Entry 4XVT (X-ray diffraction, 1.69 A resolution); this record covers chains G and H of the 3 polymer chains in the assembly.

Chain G:
Protein: Envelope glycoprotein GP120 of HIV-1 clade A/E
Organism: Human immunodeficiency virus 1
Amino-acid sequence (353 residues; numbered 44 to 492; 96 numbers in that range are skipped by the numbering (no residue carries them; nothing is unmodelled there); the number before each row is that of its first residue):
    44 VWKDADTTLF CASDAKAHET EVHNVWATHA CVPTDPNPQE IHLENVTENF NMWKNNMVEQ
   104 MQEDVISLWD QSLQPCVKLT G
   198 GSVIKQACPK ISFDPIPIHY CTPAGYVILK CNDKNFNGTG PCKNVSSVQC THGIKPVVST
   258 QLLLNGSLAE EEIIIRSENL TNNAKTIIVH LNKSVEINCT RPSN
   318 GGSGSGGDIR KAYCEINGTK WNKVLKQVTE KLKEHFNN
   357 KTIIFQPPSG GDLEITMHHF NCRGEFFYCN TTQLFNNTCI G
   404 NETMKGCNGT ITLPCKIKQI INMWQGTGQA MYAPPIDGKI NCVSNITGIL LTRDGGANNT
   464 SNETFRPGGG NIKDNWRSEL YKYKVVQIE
Unresolved in the structure: 318-323, 404-409
Cystine bridges: C54-C74, C119-C205, C218-C247, C228-C239, C296-C331, C378-C445, C385-C418, C395-C410
Glycans and other covalent adducts: N-acetylglucosamine (NAG) linked to N88, N234, N241, N262, N276, N289, N295, N334, N386, N392, N461

Chain H:
Protein: donor 45 45-VRC01.H01+07.O-863513/45-VRC01.L01+07.O-110653 (VRC07_1995) Heavy chain
Organism: Homo sapiens
Amino-acid sequence (228 residues; each row starts with the number of its first residue):
     1 QVQLLQSGAQ VKKTGASMRI SCKTSGYTFL NCPINWVRQA PGRGLEWMGW MKPRGGAVNY
    61 PQKFQGRVTM TRDMSTDTAF LDMSNLRSDD TAVYFCARGK YCTASDYYNW DFEHWGRGTL
   121 VTVSSPATKG PSVFPLAPSS KSTSGGTAAL GCLVKDYFPE PVTVSWNSGA LTSGVHTFPA
   181 VLQSSGLYSL SSVVTVPSSS LGTQTYICNV NHKPSNTKVD KKVEPKSC
Cystine bridges: C22-C96, C32-C102, C152-C208

Interface between chain G and chain H:
Contacting residue pairs (38):
  K97(G) - Y101(H)
  K97(G) - D106(H)  salt bridge
  E102(G) - S105(H)
  E275(G) - D106(H)
  N279(G) - Y108(H)
  N279(G) - W110(H)  hydrogen bond
  N280(G) - W47(H)
  N280(G) - W50(H)  hydrogen bond
  N280(G) - N59(H)
  N280(G) - W110(H)
  A281(G) - W50(H)
  A281(G) - K52(H)  hydrogen bond (backbone-side chain)
  A281(G) - Y107(H)  hydrogen bond (backbone-side chain)
  A281(G) - N109(H)
  K282(G) - Y107(H)  hydrogen bond (side chain-backbone)
  S365(G) - V58(H)
  S365(G) - Y60(H)
  G366(G) - V58(H)
  G367(G) - G55(H)
  G367(G) - G56(H)
  D368(G) - G55(H)  hydrogen bond (backbone-backbone)
  D368(G) - R72(H)  salt bridge
  I371(G) - G55(H)
  I371(G) - A57(H)  hydrophobic
  T430(G) - L30(H)
  T430(G) - M74(H)
  T455(G) - W50(H)
  T455(G) - N59(H)
  R456(G) - N59(H)  hydrogen bond (backbone-side chain)
  D457(G) - N59(H)
  D457(G) - Q65(H)  hydrogen bond
  G458(G) - W47(H)
  G458(G) - N59(H)  hydrogen bond (backbone-side chain)
  G458(G) - P61(H)
  G459(G) - W47(H)
  R469(G) - Q65(H)  hydrogen bond
  N474(G) - R54(H)
  K476(G) - A104(H)
Interface residues without a listed pair, chain G (23 interface residues in all): T283, R480
Interface residues without a listed pair, chain H (24 interface residues in all): Q62

Summary:
23 residues of chain G face 24 of chain H across their interface, with 10 hydrogen bonds and 2 salt bridges.
Polar pairs include K97(G)-D106(H), D368(G)-R72(H) and N279(G)-W110(H). N-acetylglucosamine is covalently
linked to N88(G), N234(G), N241(G), N262(G), N276(G) and N289(G) and 5 more.
Here chain G is Envelope glycoprotein GP120 of HIV-1 clade A/E (Human immunodeficiency virus 1) and chain H is
donor 45 45-VRC01.H01+07.O-863513/45-VRC01.L01+07.O-110653 (VRC07_1995) Heavy chain (Homo sapiens). Entry 4XVT
(Crystal structure of HIV-1 93TH057 coreE gp120 with antibody
45-VRC01.H01+07.O-863513/45-VRC01.L01+07.O-110653 (VRC07_1995)) was determined by X-ray diffraction together
with 4S1Q, 4S1R, 4S1S, 4XNY, 4XNZ and 4XVS from the same study.
